4Y5Z - chains I and X of the 60 polymer chains in the assembly; structure by X-ray diffraction, 2.95 A resolution.

[Chain I (and X)]
Name: Immunoglobulin G-binding protein A, Coat protein
From: Staphylococcus aureus
Notes: chain X of this document is another copy of the same molecule, construct and numbering; everything in this record applies to it too
Reference sequence: chimeric construct of P02976, Q9EB06: residues 5-58 from P02976 (SPA_STAA8) positions 158-211 (UniProt number = residue number + 153); residues 66-268 from Q9EB06 positions 66-268 (same numbers)
Sequence (282 residues; row label = number of the first residue in the row; numbers below 1 keep their minus sign (Met-13 is residue -13)):
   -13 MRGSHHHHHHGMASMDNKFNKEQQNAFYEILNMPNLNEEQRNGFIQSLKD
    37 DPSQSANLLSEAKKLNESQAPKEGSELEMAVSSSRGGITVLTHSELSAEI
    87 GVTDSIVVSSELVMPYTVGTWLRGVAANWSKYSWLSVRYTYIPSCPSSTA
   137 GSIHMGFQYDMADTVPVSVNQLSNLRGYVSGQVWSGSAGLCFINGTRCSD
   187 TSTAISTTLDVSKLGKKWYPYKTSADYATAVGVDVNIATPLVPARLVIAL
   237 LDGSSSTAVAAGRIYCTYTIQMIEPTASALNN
Not modelled in the structure: -13 to 71, 264-268 (chain X: -13 to 71, 266-268)
Disulfide bonds: Cys177-Cys184
Construct notes: expression tag (-13 to 4); linker (59-65)

[Interface between chain I and chain X]
Contacting residue pairs (30; chain I residue first):
  Tyr145(I) with Lys117(X), hydrogen bond (backbone-side chain); Glu260(X)
  Asp146(I) with Pro206(X); Lys208(X), salt bridge
  Ala148(I) with Lys208(X)
  Asp149(I) with Ser116(X), hydrogen bond
  Gln157(I) with Ala263(X); Ser264(X), hydrogen bond (side chain-backbone); Ala265(X)
  Asn160(I) with Pro261(X); Ala263(X)
  Leu161(I) with Pro261(X)
  Arg162(I) with Gly72(X), hydrogen bond (side chain-backbone); Gly73(X); Glu260(X)
  Asp196(I) with Glu260(X)
  Ser198(I) with Trp204(X)
  Lys199(I) with Ile74(X); Lys117(X); Trp204(X); Glu260(X)
  Gly201(I) with Lys117(X); Lys202(X)
  Val219(I) with Val219(X), hydrophobic
  Asp220(I) with Ala216(X)
  Asn222(I) with Lys208(X), hydrogen bond; Leu227(X)
  Ile223(I) with Ile223(X), hydrophobic
  Thr225(I) with Lys202(X)
  Pro226(I) with Pro226(X), hydrophobic
Other interface residues (no listed pair), chain I (21 interface residues in all): Val153, Leu200, Pro229
Other interface residues (no listed pair), chain X (22 interface residues in all): Thr215, Ile259, Thr262

[Summary]
Chain I and chain X form an interface of 21 and 22 residues respectively, with 5 hydrogen bonds and 1 salt
bridge. Polar pairs include Asp146(I)-Lys208(X), Tyr145(I)-Lys117(X) and Asp149(I)-Ser116(X).
Both chains are Immunoglobulin G-binding protein A, Coat protein (Staphylococcus aureus). Entry 4Y5Z (T=1
capsid structure of SeMV Ndel65CP fused with B-domain of S. aureus protein SpA at the ...) was determined by
X-ray diffraction together with 4Y4Y from the same study.
